Entry 8AXX (electron microscopy, 3.30 A resolution); this record covers chains B and C of the 3 polymer chains in the assembly.

[Chain B]
Molecule: Capsid protein VP2
From: Human coxsackievirus A9 (strain Griggs)
UniProt: P21404 (POLG_CXA9); residues 1-261 here correspond to UniProt positions 70-330 (UniProt number = residue number + 69)
Amino-acid sequence (261 residues; numbered 1 to 261; the number before each row is that of its first residue):
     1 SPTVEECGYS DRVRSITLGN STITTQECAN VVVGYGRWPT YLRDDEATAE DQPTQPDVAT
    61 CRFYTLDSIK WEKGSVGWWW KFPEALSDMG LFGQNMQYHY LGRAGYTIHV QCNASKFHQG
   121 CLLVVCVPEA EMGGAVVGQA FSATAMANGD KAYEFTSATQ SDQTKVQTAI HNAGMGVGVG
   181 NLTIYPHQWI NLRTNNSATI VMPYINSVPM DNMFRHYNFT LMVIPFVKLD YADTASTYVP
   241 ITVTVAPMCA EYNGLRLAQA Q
Unresolved in the structure: 1-13, 28, 44-49, 260-261
Sequence notes: variant Val110 (Leu179 in P21404)
Swiss-Prot annotation at these positions:
  - site: Gln261 (Cleavage)
From the paper describing this entry:
  - conformationally variable residues (order/disorder transition): Cys28, Asp44 to Ala49, Ala260

[Chain C]
Molecule: Capsid protein VP3
From: Human coxsackievirus A9 (strain Griggs)
UniProt: P21404 (POLG_CXA9); residues 1-238 here correspond to UniProt positions 331-568 (UniProt number = residue number + 330)
Amino-acid sequence (238 residues; row label = number of the first residue in the row):
     1 GLPTMNTPGS TQFLTSDDFQ SPCALPQFDV TPSMNIPGEV KNLMEIAEVD SVVPVNNVQD
    61 TTDQMEMFRI PVTINAPLQQ QVFGLRLQPG LDSVFKHTLL GEILNYYAHW SGSMKLTFVF
   121 CGSAMATGKF LIAYSPPGAN PPKTRKDAML GTHIIWDIGL QSSCVLCVPW ISQTHYRLVQ
   181 QDEYTSAGYV TCWYQTGMIV PPGTPNSSSI MCFASACNDF SVRMLRDTPF ISQDNKLQ
Unresolved in the structure: 1-2, 176-184, 234-238
Swiss-Prot annotation at these positions:
  - region: Lys236 to Gln238 (Amphipathic alpha-helix)
From the paper describing this entry:
  - conformationally variable residues (order/disorder transition): Tyr176 to Tyr184

[Interface between chain B and chain C]
Contacting residue pairs (58):
  Tyr35(B) with Gly38(C)
  Arg37(B) with Asn35(C), hydrogen bond; Ile36(C); Pro37(C)
  Lys116(B) with Ser123(C); Ala124(C); Met125(C)
  Phe117(B) with Met125(C), hydrophobic; Gly203(C); Thr204(C); Pro205(C)
  His118(B) with Ser123(C)
  Gln119(B) with Gly122(C); Ser123(C), hydrogen bond; Pro205(C); Ser207(C), hydrogen bond (side chain-backbone); Ser208(C)
  Cys121(B) with Cys121(C), hydrophobic; Met211(C), hydrophobic
  Ile170(B) with Met65(C), hydrophobic
  His171(B) with Gln64(C)
  Val179(B) with Met65(C), hydrophobic; Phe68(C), hydrophobic
  Gly180(B) with Ser51(C); Val52(C), hydrogen bond (backbone-backbone)
  Asn181(B) with Ser51(C); His97(C); Thr98(C); Leu99(C); Glu102(C)
  Thr183(B) with Val49(C); Asp50(C), hydrogen bond (side chain-backbone); Ser51(C)
  Trp189(B) with Val52(C), hydrophobic; Met211(C), hydrophobic; Phe213(C), hydrophobic
  Asn191(B) with Val119(C); Phe120(C), hydrogen bond (side chain-backbone); Cys121(C)
  Arg193(B) with Phe120(C); Gly122(C); Ser123(C), hydrogen bond (side chain-backbone); Ala124(C); Ile158(C), hydrogen bond (side chain-backbone); Ser162(C)
  Thr194(B) with Ser162(C)
  Asn206(B) with Ile36(C)
  Pro225(B) with Met65(C)
  Phe226(B) with Met65(C), hydrophobic; Phe68(C), hydrophobic; Met211(C), hydrophobic
  Val227(B) with Arg69(C)
  Lys228(B) with Glu66(C), salt bridge; Arg69(C)
  Asp230(B) with Pro205(C)
  Tyr231(B) with Pro205(C)
  Ala232(B) with Gly203(C); Pro205(C)
Other interface residues (no listed pair), chain B (33 interface residues in all): Gly120, Ile184, Pro203, Tyr204, Ile205, Ser207, Val208, Ile224
Other interface residues (no listed pair), chain C (40 interface residues in all): Met34, Ile46, Asp63, Ala126, Gln161, Pro202, Ser209

[Overview]
The interface between chain B and chain C involves 33 residues on one side and 40 on the other; the contacts
include 8 hydrogen bonds and 1 salt bridge. Polar pairs include Lys228(B)-Glu66(C), Arg37(B)-Asn35(C) and
Gln119(B)-Ser123(C). From the paper: conformational variability at Cys28(B), Asp44(B) and Tyr176(C) among
others.
Here chain B is Capsid protein VP2 and chain C is Capsid protein VP3, both from Human coxsackievirus A9
(strain Griggs). Entry 8AXX (Expanded Coxsackievirus A9 after treatment with endosomal ionic buffer) was
determined by electron microscopy, deposited together with 8AT5 and 8AW6.
